PDB entry 6U0T | electron microscopy, 4.16 A resolution (low resolution: residue-level contacts below are approximate; hydrogen-bond / salt-bridge calls are withheld) | chains G and A of the 13 polymer chains in the assembly

[Chain G]
Molecule: Tubulin alpha chain
Organism: Tetrahymena thermophila
UniProtKB: P41351 (TBA_TETTH); residue numbers follow UniProt; this construct covers 1-449
Amino-acid sequence (449 residues; numbered 1 to 449; the number before each row is that of its first residue):
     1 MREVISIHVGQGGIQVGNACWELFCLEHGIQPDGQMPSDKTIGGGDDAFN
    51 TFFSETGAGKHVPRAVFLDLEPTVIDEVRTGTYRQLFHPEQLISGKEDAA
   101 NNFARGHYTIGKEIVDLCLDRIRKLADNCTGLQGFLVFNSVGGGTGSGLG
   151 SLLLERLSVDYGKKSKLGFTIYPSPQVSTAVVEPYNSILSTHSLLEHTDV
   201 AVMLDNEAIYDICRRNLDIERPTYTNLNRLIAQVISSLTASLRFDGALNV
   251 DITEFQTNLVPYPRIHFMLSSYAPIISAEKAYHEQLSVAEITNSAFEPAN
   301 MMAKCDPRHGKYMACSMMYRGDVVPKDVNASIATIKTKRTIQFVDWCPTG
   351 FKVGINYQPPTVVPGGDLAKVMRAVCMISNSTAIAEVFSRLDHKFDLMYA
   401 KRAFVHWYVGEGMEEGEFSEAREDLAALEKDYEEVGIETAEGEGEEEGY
Not modelled in the structure: 38-47, 440-449
UniProt features mapped onto this chain:
  - active site: Glu254
  - binding site (GTP): Gln11, Glu71, Ser140, Gly144, Thr145, Thr179, Asn206, Asn228
  - binding site (Mg(2+)): Glu71
  - site: Tyr449 (Involved in polymerization)
  - modified residue: Lys40 (N6-acetyllysine)
Bound ions: Mg2+: Glu71 (together with GTP)
Small-molecule neighbours: GTP (guanosine-5'-triphosphate): Gly10, Gln11, Gly12, Gln15, Val16, Asp69, Glu71, Asp98, Ala99, Ala100, Asn101, Ser140, Gly142, Gly143, Gly144, Thr145, Gly146, Thr179, Asn206, Tyr224, Leu227, Asn228

[Chain A]
Molecule: RIB43A protein
Organism: Tetrahymena thermophila (strain SB210)
UniProtKB: A4VDZ5 (A4VDZ5_TETTS); residues 1-142 here = UniProt positions 1-142
Amino-acid sequence (142 residues; numbered 1 to 142; the number before each row is that of its first residue):
     1 MKRVKESYFREHPHWSDINGCSGAKEFEGEDLAYDARIKYQKETQKQWIE
    51 QQIREKKMREEAERNEERAYATQTLELNRMRGMLEDDFNRKKASIRQAVK
   101 EENQQLDKQKRDLEKQSNNEKLNYERTEIDMVKTRGQKRPFP
Not modelled in the structure: 1-4, 141-142
Reported in the primary citation:
  - binding site for the ligand GDP: Tyr8

[Interface between chain G and chain A]
Contacting residue pairs (37; chain G residue first):
  Arg2(G) with Lys5(A)
  Ser241(G) with Lys5(A)
  Leu242(G) with Lys5(A)
  Phe244(G) with Lys5(A)
  Asp245(G) with Lys5(A); Phe9(A)
  Gly246(G) with Lys5(A); Ser7(A); Tyr8(A)
  Ala247(G) with Tyr8(A)
  Leu248(G) with Tyr8(A)
  Asn249(G) with Lys5(A); Ser7(A)
  Asp251(G) with Lys5(A)
  Ala278(G) with Ile49(A); Gln52(A); Ile53(A)
  Glu279(G) with Ile53(A)
  Ala281(G) with Ile49(A)
  Tyr282(G) with Lys46(A); Ile49(A); Glu50(A)
  Leu286(G) with Gln45(A)
  Asp322(G) with His12(A); Gln41(A)
  Tyr357(G) with Arg10(A); Glu11(A); His12(A)
  Val362(G) with Gln52(A)
  Gly365(G) with Arg59(A)
  Leu368(G) with Gln52(A)
  Ala369(G) with Ile49(A)
  Lys370(G) with Trp48(A); Ile49(A)
  Val371(G) with Gln45(A)
  Met372(G) with Gln41(A); Gln45(A)
Other interface residues (no listed pair), chain G (26 interface residues in all): Ser277, Asp367
Other interface residues (no listed pair), chain A (18 interface residues in all): Glu6, Lys56

[Overview]
26 residues of chain G and 18 residues of chain A are in contact. Chain G binds GTP. UniProt lists active-site
residue Glu254(G), 8 GTP-binding residues and Mg2+-binding residue Glu71(G) on chain G. The paper reports a
binding site for the ligand GDP at Tyr8(A).
Here chain G is Tubulin alpha chain (Tetrahymena thermophila) and chain A is RIB43A protein (Tetrahymena
thermophila (strain SB210)). Entry 6U0T (Protofilament Ribbon Flagellar Proteins Rib43a-S) was determined by
electron microscopy, deposited together with 6U0H and 6U0U.
